PDB entry 9O6T | electron microscopy, 22.00 A resolution (very low resolution: no residue pairs are listed; an interface is given only as per-side residue counts) | chains B and D of the 24 polymer chains in the assembly

Chain B (and D):
Name: Prohibitin 1
Organism: Homo sapiens
Notes: chain D of this document is another copy of the same molecule, construct and numbering; everything in this record applies to it too
UniProtKB: P35232 (PHB1_HUMAN); residues 1-272 here = UniProt positions 1-272
Amino-acid sequence (272 residues; each row starts with the number of its first residue):
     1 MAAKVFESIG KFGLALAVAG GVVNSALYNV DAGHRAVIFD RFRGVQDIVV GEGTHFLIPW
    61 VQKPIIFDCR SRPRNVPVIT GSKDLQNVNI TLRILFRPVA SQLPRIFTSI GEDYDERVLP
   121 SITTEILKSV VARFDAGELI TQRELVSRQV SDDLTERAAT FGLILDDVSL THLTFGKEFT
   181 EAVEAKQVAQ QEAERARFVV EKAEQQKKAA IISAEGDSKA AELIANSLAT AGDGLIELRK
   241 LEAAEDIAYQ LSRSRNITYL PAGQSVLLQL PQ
Unresolved in the structure: 1-176

Interface between chain B and chain D:
At this resolution (22 A) residue pairs are not listed: 13 residues of chain B and 14 of chain D lie at the interface.

In short:
The interface between chain B and chain D involves 13 residues on one side and 14 on the other.
Chain B and chain D are both Prohibitin 1 (Homo sapiens); the structure, Structure of the human prohibitin
complex in the open state, was determined by electron microscopy (same publication as 9O6S).
